Entry 8GPI (electron microscopy, 3.00 A resolution); this record covers chains X and Y of the 12 polymer chains in the assembly.

# Chain X (and Y)
Name: X18 UFO gp41
From: Human immunodeficiency virus 1
Notes: chain Y of this document is another copy of the same molecule, construct and numbering; everything in this record applies to it too
Sequence (622 residues; each row starts with the number of its first residue; note: 21 numbers in that range are skipped by the numbering (no residue carries them; nothing is unmodelled there); a row labelled like 138A-138Q holds insertion residues (138A, then the next letters in order)):
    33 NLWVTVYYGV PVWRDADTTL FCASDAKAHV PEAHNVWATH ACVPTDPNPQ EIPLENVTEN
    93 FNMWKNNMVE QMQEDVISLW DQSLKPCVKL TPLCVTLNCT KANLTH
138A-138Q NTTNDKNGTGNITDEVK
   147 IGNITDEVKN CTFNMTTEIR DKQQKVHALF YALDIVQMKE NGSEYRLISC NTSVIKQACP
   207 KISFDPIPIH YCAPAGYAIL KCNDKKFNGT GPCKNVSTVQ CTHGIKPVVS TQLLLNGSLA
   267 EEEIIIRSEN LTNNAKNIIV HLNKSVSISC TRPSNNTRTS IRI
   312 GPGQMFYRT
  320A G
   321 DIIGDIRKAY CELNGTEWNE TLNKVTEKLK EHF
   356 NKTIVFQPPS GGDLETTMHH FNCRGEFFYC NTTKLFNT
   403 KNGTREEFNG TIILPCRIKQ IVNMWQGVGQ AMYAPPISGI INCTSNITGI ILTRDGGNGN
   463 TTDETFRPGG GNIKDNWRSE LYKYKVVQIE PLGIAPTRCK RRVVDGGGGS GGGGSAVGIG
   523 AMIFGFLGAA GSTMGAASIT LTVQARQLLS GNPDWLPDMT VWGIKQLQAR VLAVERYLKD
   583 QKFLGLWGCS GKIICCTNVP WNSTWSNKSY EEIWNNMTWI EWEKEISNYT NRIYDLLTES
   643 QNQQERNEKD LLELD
Disordered / not traced: 58-70, 138A-138Q, 403-408, 505-657
Disulfide bonds: Cys54-Cys74, Cys119-Cys205, Cys126-Cys196, Cys131-Cys157, Cys218-Cys247, Cys228-Cys239, Cys296-Cys331, Cys378-Cys445, Cys385-Cys418
Covalent attachments: N-acetylglucosamine (NAG) linked to Asn88, Asn130, Asn135, Asn149, Asn156, Asn160, Asn197, Asn241, Asn289, Asn301, Asn334, Asn339, Asn386, Asn444, Asn448; glycan linked to Asn234, Asn262, Asn276
From the paper describing this entry:
  - self-association interface (contacts with another copy of this molecule): Tyr39
  - post-translational modification sites: Asn444
  - mutagenesis - N88A: unchanged binding to F6

# Interface between chain X and chain Y
Contacting residue pairs (19; chain X residue first):
  Thr123(X) with Arg166(Y)
  Pro124(X) with Arg166(Y), hydrogen bond (backbone-side chain)
  Cys126(X) with Glu164(Y); Ile165(Y); Arg166(Y), hydrogen bond (backbone-backbone)
  Val127(X) with Ile165(Y), hydrophobic; Arg166(Y); Asp167(Y)
  Thr128(X) with Ile165(Y); Asp167(Y), hydrogen bond (backbone-side chain)
  Thr162(X) with Arg166(Y)
  Arg192(X) with Ile165(Y)
  Cys196(X) with Glu164(Y); Pro313(Y)
  Asn197(X) with Arg308(Y)
  Thr198(X) with Pro313(Y); Gly314(Y)
  Ser199(X) with Pro313(Y)
  Val200(X) with Pro313(Y)
Other interface residues (no listed pair), chain X (15 interface residues in all): Leu125, Gln169, Met184
Other interface residues (no listed pair), chain Y (8 interface residues in all): Lys168

# Overview
15 residues of chain X face 8 of chain Y across their interface; the contacts include 3 hydrogen bonds. Polar
pairs include Pro124(X)-Arg166(Y), Thr128(X)-Asp167(Y) and Cys126(X)-Arg166(Y). Covalently linked
N-acetylglucosamine: at Asn88(X), Asn130(X), Asn135(X), Asn149(X), Asn156(X) and Asn160(X) and 9 more. From
the paper: N88A of chain X leaves binding to F6 unchanged; a modification site at Asn444(X).
Both chains are X18 UFO gp41 (Human immunodeficiency virus 1). Entry 8GPI (HIV-1 Env X18 UFO in complex with
8ANC195 Fab) was determined by electron microscopy, deposited together with 8GP5, 8GPG, 8GPJ and 8GPK.
